PDB entry 6RRE | X-ray diffraction, 3.59 A resolution | chain A

[Chain A]
Molecule: Adenosine monophosphate-protein hydrolase SidD
Source organism: Legionella pneumophila
Reference sequence: Q6RCR2 (Q6RCR2_LEGPN); residue numbers follow UniProt; this construct covers 37-507
Chain sequence (471 residues; row label = number of the first residue in the row):
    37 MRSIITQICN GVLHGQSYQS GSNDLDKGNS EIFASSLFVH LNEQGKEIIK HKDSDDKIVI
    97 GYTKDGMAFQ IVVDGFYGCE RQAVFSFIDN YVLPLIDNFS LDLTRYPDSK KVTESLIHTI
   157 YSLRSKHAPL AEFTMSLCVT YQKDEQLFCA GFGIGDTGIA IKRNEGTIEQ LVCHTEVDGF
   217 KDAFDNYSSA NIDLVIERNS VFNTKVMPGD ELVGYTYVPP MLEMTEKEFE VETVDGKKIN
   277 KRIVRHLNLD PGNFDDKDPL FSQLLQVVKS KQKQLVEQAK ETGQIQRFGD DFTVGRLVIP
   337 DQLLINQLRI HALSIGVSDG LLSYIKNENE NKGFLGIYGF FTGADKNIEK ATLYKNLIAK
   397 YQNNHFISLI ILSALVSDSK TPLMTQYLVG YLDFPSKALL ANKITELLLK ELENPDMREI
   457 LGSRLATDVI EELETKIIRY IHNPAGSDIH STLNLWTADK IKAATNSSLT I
Disordered / not traced: 75-87, 269-278, 364-382, 478-483, 496-507
What the authors report for this chain:
  - conformationally variable residues (order/disorder transition): Phe370 to Thr378
  - mutagenesis - F370A, F376A, F376S, F377A, F377S: decreased localization
  - mutagenesis - F370Y, Y374A, Y374F, Y374S, F376Y, F377Y, K416E/K433E, D464R/E467R: unchanged localization
  - mutagenesis - F370S: abolished localization

[Summary]
The paper reports that F370A, F376A and F376S, among others, reduce localization; conformational variability
at Phe370; 14 substitutions were tested in all.
Chain A is Adenosine monophosphate-protein hydrolase SidD (Legionella pneumophila); the structure, SidD,
deAMPylase from Legionella pneumophila, was determined by X-ray diffraction.
